Entry 3MZ7 (X-ray diffraction, 1.90 A resolution); this record covers chain A.

[Chain A]
Name: Histone deacetylase 8
Organism: Homo sapiens
Notes: EC 3.5.1.98
UniProtKB: Q9BY41 (HDAC8_HUMAN); numbering as in UniProt (aligned over 1-377)
Sequence (389 residues; row label = number of the first residue in the row):
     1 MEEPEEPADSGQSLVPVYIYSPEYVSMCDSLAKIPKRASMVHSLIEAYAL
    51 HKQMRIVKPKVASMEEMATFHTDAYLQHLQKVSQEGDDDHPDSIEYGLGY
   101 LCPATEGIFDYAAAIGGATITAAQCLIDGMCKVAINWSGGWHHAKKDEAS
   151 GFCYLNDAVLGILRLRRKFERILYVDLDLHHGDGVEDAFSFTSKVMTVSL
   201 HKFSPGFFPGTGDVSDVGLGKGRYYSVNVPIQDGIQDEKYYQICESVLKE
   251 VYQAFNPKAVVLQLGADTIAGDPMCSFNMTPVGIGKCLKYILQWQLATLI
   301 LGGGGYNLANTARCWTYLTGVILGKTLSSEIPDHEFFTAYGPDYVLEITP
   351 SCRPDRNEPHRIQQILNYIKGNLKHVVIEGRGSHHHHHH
Unresolved in the structure: 1-13, 86-94, 379-389
Sequence notes: engineered mutation Leu101 (Asp in Q9BY41); expression tag (378-389)
Bound ions: K+ site 1: Asp176, Asp178, His180, Ser199, Leu200; Co2+: Asp178, His180, Asp267 (together with B3N); K+ site 2: Phe189, Thr192, Val195, Tyr225
Ligand contacts: B3N: Tyr100, Leu101, His142, His143, Gly151, Phe152, Asp178, Leu179, His180, Phe208, Asp267, Gly304, Tyr306
Curated features (UniProtKB/Swiss-Prot):
  - active site: His143 (Proton acceptor)
  - binding site (substrate): Gly151, Tyr306
  - binding site (a divalent metal cation): Asp178, His180, Asp267
  - modified residue: Ser39 (Phosphoserine)
  - natural variant: His180 (H180R: In CDLS5), Thr311 (T311M: In CDLS5), Gly320 (G320R: In CDLS5), His334 (H334R: In CDLS5)
  - mutagenesis: Ser39 (S39A: Enhances the deacetylase activity; S39E: Decreases the deacetylase activity), His142 to His143 (Strongly reduces histone deacetylase activity), His143 (H143A: Loss of catalytic activity), Tyr306 (Y306F: Loss of catalytic activity. Complete loss of catalytic activity; when associated with A-101)
Reported in the primary citation:
  - Co2+ coordination: Asp178, His180, Asp267

[Overview]
Chain A binds B3N. The K+ site 1 is built by Asp176, Asp178, His180, Ser199 and Leu200. Asp178, His180 and
Asp267 coordinate Co2+. From UniProt: active-site residue His143, substrate-binding residues Gly151 and
Tyr306, 3 divalent metal cation-binding residues and 4 mutagenesis sites. The paper reports Co2+ coordination
by Asp178, His180 and Asp267.
Chain A is Histone deacetylase 8 (Homo sapiens); the structure, Crystal structure of D101L Co2+ HDAC8
complexed with M344, was determined by X-ray diffraction (same publication as 3MZ3, 3MZ4 and 3MZ6).
